PDB entry 4NWO | X-ray diffraction, 2.80 A resolution | chains A and B

# Chain A
Protein: Molybdenum cofactor biosynthesis protein MogA
From: Shewanella oneidensis
UniProt: Q8EKM7 (Q8EKM7_SHEON); numbering as in UniProt (aligned over 1-177)
Sequence (177 residues; numbered 1 to 177; the number before each row is that of its first residue):
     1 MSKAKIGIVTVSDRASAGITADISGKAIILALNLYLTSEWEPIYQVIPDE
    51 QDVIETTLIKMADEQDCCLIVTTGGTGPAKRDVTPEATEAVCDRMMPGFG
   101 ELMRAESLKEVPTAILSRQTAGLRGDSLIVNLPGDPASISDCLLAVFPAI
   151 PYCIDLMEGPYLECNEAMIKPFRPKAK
Not modelled in the structure: 1-2, 174-177
Sequence notes: engineered mutation T20 (Tyr in Q8EKM7), A21 (Glu in Q8EKM7), L30 (Asp in Q8EKM7), A31 (Thr in Q8EKM7), L34 (Asp in Q8EKM7), E110 (Phe in Q8EKM7), D135 (Lys in Q8EKM7), A137 (Lys in Q8EKM7), S140 (Arg in Q8EKM7), D141 (Glu in Q8EKM7), L144 (Asp in Q8EKM7), M168 (Val in Q8EKM7)
Bound ions: Ca2+: D66, D126

# Chain B
Protein: Chorismate mutase AroH
From: Thermus thermophilus
Notes: EC 5.4.99.5
UniProt: Q84FH6 (AROH_THETH); numbering as in UniProt (aligned over 1-122)
Sequence (130 residues; row label = number of the first residue in the row):
     1 MVRGIRGAITVNSDTPTSIIIATILLLEKMLEANGIQSYEELAAVIFTVT
    51 EDLTSAFPAEAARQIGMHRVPLLSAREVPVPGSLPRVIRVLALWNTDTPQ
   101 DRVRHVYLSEAVRLRPDLESAQLEHHHHHH
Not modelled in the structure: 115-130
Sequence notes: engineered mutation N12 (Glu in Q84FH6), S13 (Glu in Q84FH6), T17 (Glu in Q84FH6), S18 (Ala in Q84FH6), I20 (His in Q84FH6), I21 (Gln in Q84FH6), I24 (Arg in Q84FH6), L25 (Glu in Q84FH6), E28 (Leu in Q84FH6), S109 (Arg in Q84FH6); expression tag (123-130)
UniProt features mapped onto this chain:
  - binding site (prephenate): R6, R89, Y107

# How chain A and chain B interact
Contacting residue pairs - 14 pairs, chain A then chain B:
  K26(A) with E28(B)
  A27(A) with I21(B)
  L30(A) with I24(B), hydrophobic
  A31(A) with I21(B), hydrophobic
  L34(A) with I20(B), hydrophobic; I21(B), hydrophobic; Q64(B)
  Y35(A) with T17(B)
  A137(A) with N12(B)
  S140(A) with S18(B)
  D141(A) with N12(B); S13(B), hydrogen bond
  L144(A) with T15(B)
  M168(A) with T17(B)
Also at the interface, not in a pair above, chain A (14 interface residues in all): N33, S138, A167
Also at the interface, not in a pair above, chain B (12 interface residues in all): P16, L25

# Overview
14 residues of chain A face 12 of chain B across their interface, with 1 hydrogen bond. The hydrogen-bonded
pair is D141(A)-S13(B). The Ca2+ site is built by D66(A) and D126(A). Curated annotation (UniProt) lists 3
prephenate-binding residues on chain B.
Chain A is Molybdenum cofactor biosynthesis protein MogA (Shewanella oneidensis) and chain B is Chorismate
mutase AroH (Thermus thermophilus); the structure, Computationally Designed Two-Component Self-Assembling
Tetrahedral Cage T33-15, was determined by X-ray diffraction (same publication as 4NWN, 4NWP, 4NWQ and 4NWR).
